2VKO - chains A and C; structure by X-ray diffraction, 1.79 A resolution.

Chain A (and C):
Protein: TM1634
Source organism: Thermotoga maritima
Notes: fragment: soluble domain, residues 27-128; chain C of this document is another copy of the same molecule, construct and numbering; everything in this record applies to it too
UniProtKB: Q9X1W9 (Q9X1W9_THEMA); residues 28-129 here correspond to UniProt positions 27-128 (UniProt number = residue number - 1)
Sequence (106 residues; numbered 24 to 129; the number before each row is that of its first residue):
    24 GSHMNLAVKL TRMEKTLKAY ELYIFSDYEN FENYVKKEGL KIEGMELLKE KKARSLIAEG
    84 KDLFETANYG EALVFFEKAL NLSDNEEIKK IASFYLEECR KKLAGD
Not modelled in the structure: 24-25 (chain C: 24-26)
What the authors report for this chain:
  - binding site for tetraethylene glycol: Y46, D50, K75, S78, L79, F98, K101

How chain A and chain C interact:
Contacting residue pairs - 46 pairs, chain A then chain C:
  L29(A) - L29(C)  hydrophobic
  L29(A) - L33(C)  hydrophobic
  K32(A) - L33(C)
  L33(A) - L29(C)  hydrophobic
  L33(A) - K32(C)
  L33(A) - L33(C)
  M36(A) - L33(C)  hydrophobic
  M36(A) - E37(C)
  E37(A) - M36(C)
  T39(A) - L40(C)
  L40(A) - M36(C)  hydrophobic
  L40(A) - T39(C)
  L40(A) - L40(C)
  L40(A) - Y43(C)  hydrophobic
  Y43(A) - L40(C)  hydrophobic
  Y43(A) - Y43(C)  hydrophobic
  Y43(A) - E44(C)  hydrogen bond
  Y43(A) - I47(C)  hydrophobic
  E44(A) - Y43(C)  hydrogen bond
  Y46(A) - I47(C)  hydrophobic
  I47(A) - Y43(C)  hydrophobic
  I47(A) - Y46(C)  hydrophobic
  I47(A) - I47(C)  hydrophobic
  I47(A) - L71(C)  hydrophobic
  I47(A) - K74(C)
  F48(A) - E66(C)
  F48(A) - G67(C)
  F48(A) - L71(C)  hydrophobic
  F48(A) - K74(C)
  E66(A) - E44(C)
  E66(A) - F48(C)
  G67(A) - F48(C)
  L70(A) - F48(C)  hydrophobic
  L71(A) - I47(C)  hydrophobic
  L71(A) - F48(C)  hydrophobic
  K74(A) - E82(C)  salt bridge
  R77(A) - D85(C)
  R77(A) - L86(C)
  R77(A) - T89(C)  hydrogen bond
  R77(A) - N91(C)
  S78(A) - D85(C)
  I80(A) - T89(C)
  A81(A) - D85(C)
  K84(A) - E88(C)  hydrogen bond (side chain-backbone)
  D85(A) - E88(C)
  E110(A) - N91(C)  hydrogen bond
Also at the interface, not in a pair above, chain A (25 interface residues in all): I114
Also at the interface, not in a pair above, chain C (25 interface residues in all): A30, L70, F98

In short:
Chain A and chain C each contribute 25 residues to their interface; the contacts include 5 hydrogen bonds and
1 salt bridge. Polar contacts include K74(A)-E82(C), Y43(A)-E44(C) and R77(A)-T89(C). The paper reports a
binding site for tetraethylene glycol at Y46(A), D50(A) and K75(A) among others.
Chain A and chain C are both TM1634 (Thermotoga maritima); the structure, Structure of the soluble domain of
the membrane protein TM1634 from Thermotoga maritima, was determined by X-ray diffraction.
